5L7T - chain A; structure by X-ray diffraction, 1.98 A resolution.

# Chain A
Name: 17-beta-hydroxysteroid dehydrogenase 14
From: Homo sapiens
Notes: EC 1.1.1.-
UniProt: Q9BPX1 (DHB14_HUMAN); residue numbers follow UniProt; this construct covers 1-270
Amino-acid sequence (274 residues; numbered -1 to 272; the number before each row is that of its first residue; numbers below 1 keep their minus sign (Gly-1 is residue -1)):
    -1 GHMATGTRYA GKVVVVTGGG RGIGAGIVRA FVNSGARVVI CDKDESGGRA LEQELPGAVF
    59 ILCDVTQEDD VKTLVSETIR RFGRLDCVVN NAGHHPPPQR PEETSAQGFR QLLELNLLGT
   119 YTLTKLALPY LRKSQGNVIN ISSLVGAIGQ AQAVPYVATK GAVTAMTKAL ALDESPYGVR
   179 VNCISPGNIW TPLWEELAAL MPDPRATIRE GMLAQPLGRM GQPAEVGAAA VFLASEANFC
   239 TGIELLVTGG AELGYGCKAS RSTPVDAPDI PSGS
Not modelled in the structure: -1 to 3, 257-268, 272
Differences from the reference sequence: expression tag (-1 to 0, 271-272)
Ion coordination: Na+: Glu50, Leu53, Ala56
Residues lining bound ligands:
  - 6QJ ((4-fluoranyl-3-oxidanyl-phenyl)-[6-(3-methyl-4-oxidanyl-phenyl)pyridin-2-yl]methanone): His93, Pro96, Ser141, Leu142, Val143, Gln148, Ala149, Gln150, Tyr154, Pro184, Gly185, Asn186, Leu191, Trp192, Leu195, Tyr253
  - NAD (nicotinamide-adenine-dinucleotide): Gly16, Gly18, Arg19, Gly20, Ile21, Gly22, Cys39, Asp40, Lys41, Asp42, Cys61, Asp62, Val63, Thr64, Asn89, Ala90, Gly91, Leu113, Ile139, Ser140, Ser141, Tyr154, Lys158, Pro184, Gly185, Asn186, Ile187, Thr189, Pro190, Leu191, Trp192
UniProt features mapped onto this chain:
  - active site: Tyr154 (Proton acceptor)
  - binding site (NAD(+)): Arg19, Ile21, Asp40, Lys41, Asp62, Val63, Asn89, Tyr154, Lys158, Ile187, Thr189, Leu191
  - mutagenesis: His93 (H93A: Increases kcat for androst-5-en-3beta,17beta-diol and 17beta-estradioll), Gln148 (Q148A: The catalytic efficiency (kcat/Km) is 30-fold increase for 17beta-estradiol and 11-fold for androst-5-en-3beta,17beta-diol), Lys158 (K158A: Lacks of activity of testosterone 17-beta-dehydrogenase (NADP+) and estradiol 17-beta-dehydrogenase [NAD(P)+] activities), Tyr253 (Y253A: Lacks of activity of testosterone 17-beta-dehydrogenase (NADP+) and estradiol 17-beta-dehydrogenase [NAD(P)+] activities), Cys255 (C255A: Does not affect kcat for androst-5-en-3beta,17beta-diol and 17beta-estradiol)

# Overview
Ligands of chain A: NAD and compound 6QJ. Glu50, Leu53 and Ala56 coordinate Na+. UniProt lists active-site
residue Tyr154, 12 NAD+-binding residues and 5 mutagenesis sites.
Chain A is 17-beta-hydroxysteroid dehydrogenase 14 (Homo sapiens); the structure, 17beta-hydroxysteroid
dehydrogenase 14 variant T205 in complex with a non-steroidal inhibitor, was determined by X-ray diffraction
(same publication as 5L7W, 5L7Y and 5EN4).
